Entry 7KPI (X-ray diffraction, 1.70 A resolution); this record covers chain A.

[Chain A]
Molecule: Speckle-type POZ protein
From: Homo sapiens
UniProtKB: D6RDG8 (D6RDG8_HUMAN); residue numbers follow UniProt; this construct covers 28-166
Amino-acid sequence (142 residues; each row starts with the number of its first residue):
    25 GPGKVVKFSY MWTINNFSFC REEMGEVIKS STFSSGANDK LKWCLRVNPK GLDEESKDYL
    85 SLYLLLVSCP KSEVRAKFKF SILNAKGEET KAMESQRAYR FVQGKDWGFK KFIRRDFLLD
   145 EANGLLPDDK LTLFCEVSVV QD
Not modelled in the structure: 25, 166
Differences from the reference sequence: expression tag (25-27)
What the authors report for this chain:
  - conformationally variable residues (side-chain flip): Tyr-123

[Overview]
The paper reports conformational variability at Tyr-123.
Chain A is Speckle-type POZ protein (Homo sapiens); the structure, Crystal structure of the SPOP MATH domain,
was determined by X-ray diffraction, deposited together with 7KPK.
